3H1K - chains D and G of the 20 polymer chains in the assembly; structure by X-ray diffraction, 3.48 A resolution.

Chain D:
Protein: Mitochondrial cytochrome C1, heme protein
Organism: Gallus gallus
Notes: EC 1.10.2.2
Sequence (241 residues; each row starts with the number of its first residue):
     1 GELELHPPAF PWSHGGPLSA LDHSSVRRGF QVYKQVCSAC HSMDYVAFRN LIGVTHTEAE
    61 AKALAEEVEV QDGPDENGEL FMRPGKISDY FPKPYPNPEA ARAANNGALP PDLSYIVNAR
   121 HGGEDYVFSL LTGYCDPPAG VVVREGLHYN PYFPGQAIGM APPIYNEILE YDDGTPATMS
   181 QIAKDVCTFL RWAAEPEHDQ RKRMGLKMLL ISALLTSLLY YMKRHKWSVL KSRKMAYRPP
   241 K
Bound ions: heme c Fe: His41, Met160; Zn2+: His121 (shared with 3 residues of chain C)
Residues lining bound ligands: heme c (HEC): Val32, Val36, Cys37, Ala39, Cys40, His41, Asn105, Ala108, Leu109, Pro110, Pro111, Leu113, Ile116, Arg120, Tyr126, Val127, Leu130, Leu131, Phe153, Ile158, Gly159, Met160, Pro163, Ile164, Val186
Reported in the primary citation:
  - Zn2+ coordination: His121

Chain G:
Protein: Mitochondrial ubiquinol-cytochrome C reductase ubiquinone-binding protein qp-C
Organism: Gallus gallus
Notes: EC 1.10.2.2
Sequence (81 residues; each row starts with the number of its first residue):
     1 GIHFGNLARV RHIITYSLSP FEQRAIPNIF SDALPNVWRR FSSQVFKVAP PFLGAYLLYS
    61 WGTQEFERLK RKNPADYEND Q
Not modelled in the structure: 1

How chain D and chain G interact:
Contacting residue pairs (30; chain D residue first):
  Gly1(D) with Phe66(G); Lys70(G)
  Glu2(D) with Lys70(G)
  Tyr221(D) with Ala25(G), hydrophobic
  Arg224(D) with Ala25(G); Ile26(G)
  His225(D) with Pro20(G); Phe21(G)
  Ser228(D) with Pro20(G); Gln23(G)
  Val229(D) with Ser17(G), hydrogen bond (backbone-side chain); Leu18(G); Pro20(G), hydrophobic; Gln23(G)
  Ser232(D) with Gln23(G), hydrogen bond
  Arg233(D) with Tyr16(G); Ser17(G)
  Lys234(D) with Ile14(G); Thr15(G); Tyr16(G), hydrogen bond (backbone-backbone)
  Met235(D) with Ile14(G); Thr15(G)
  Ala236(D) with His12(G); Ile13(G); Ile14(G), hydrogen bond (backbone-backbone)
  Tyr237(D) with Arg11(G); His12(G)
  Arg238(D) with His12(G), hydrogen bond (backbone-backbone)
  Pro239(D) with His12(G)
  Pro240(D) with His12(G)
Also at the interface, not in a pair above, chain D (19 interface residues in all): Leu3, Tyr220, Lys226
Also at the interface, not in a pair above, chain G (17 interface residues in all): Arg24, Pro27

Overview:
19 residues of chain D and 17 residues of chain G are in contact; the contacts include 5 hydrogen bonds. Among
the polar pairs are Val229(D)-Ser17(G), Ser232(D)-Gln23(G) and Lys234(D)-Tyr16(G). Chain D binds heme c.
His41(D) and Met160(D) form the heme c Fe site. From the paper: Zn2+ coordination by His121(D).
Chain D is Mitochondrial cytochrome C1, heme protein and chain G is Mitochondrial ubiquinol-cytochrome C
reductase ubiquinone-binding protein qp-C, both from Gallus gallus; the structure, Chicken cytochrome BC1
complex with ZN++ and an iodinated derivative of kresoxim-methyl bound, was determined by X-ray diffraction.
